5XM3 - chains A and B of the 4 polymer chains in the assembly; structure by X-ray diffraction, 1.70 A resolution.

# Chain A
Name: Glucose dehydrogenase
From: Methylophaga aminisulfidivorans MP
UniProt: A3FJ48 (A3FJ48_9GAMM); residues 1-627 here = UniProt positions 1-627
Chain sequence (627 residues; row label = number of the first residue in the row):
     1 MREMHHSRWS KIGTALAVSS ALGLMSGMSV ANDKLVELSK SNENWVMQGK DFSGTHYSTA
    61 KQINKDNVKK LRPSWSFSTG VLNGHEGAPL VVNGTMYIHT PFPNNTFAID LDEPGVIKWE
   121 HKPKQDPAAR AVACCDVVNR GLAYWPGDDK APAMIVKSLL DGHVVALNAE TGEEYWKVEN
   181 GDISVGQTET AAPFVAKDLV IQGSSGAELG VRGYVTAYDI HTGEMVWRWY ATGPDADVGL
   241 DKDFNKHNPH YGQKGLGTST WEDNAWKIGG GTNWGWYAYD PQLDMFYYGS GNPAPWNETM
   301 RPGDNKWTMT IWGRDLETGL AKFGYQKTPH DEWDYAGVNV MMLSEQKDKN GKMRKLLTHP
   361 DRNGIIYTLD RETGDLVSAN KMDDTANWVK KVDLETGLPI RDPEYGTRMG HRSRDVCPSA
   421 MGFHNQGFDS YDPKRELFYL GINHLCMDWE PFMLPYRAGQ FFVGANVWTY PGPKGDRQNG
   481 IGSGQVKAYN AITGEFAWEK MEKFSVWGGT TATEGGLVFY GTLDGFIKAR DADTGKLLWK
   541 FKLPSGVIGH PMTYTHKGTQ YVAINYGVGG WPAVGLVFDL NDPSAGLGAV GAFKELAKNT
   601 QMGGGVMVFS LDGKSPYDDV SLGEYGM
Disordered / not traced: 1-31
Cystine bridges: Cys134-Cys135, Cys417-Cys446
Bound ions: Mg2+: Glu208, Asn292 (together with pyrroloquinoline quinone)
Ligand contacts: pyrroloquinoline quinone (PQQ): Glu86, Cys134, Cys135, Val138, Arg140, Thr190, Ser205, Gly206, Ala207, Glu208, Thr272, Trp274, Asn292, Asp334, Ala336, Arg362, Asn425, Gln426, Trp507, Gly570, Trp571, Pro572

# Chain B
Name: Methanol dehydrogenase [cytochrome c] subunit 2
From: Methylophaga aminisulfidivorans MP
Notes: EC 1.1.2.7
UniProt: A3FJ51 (A3FJ51_9GAMM); residue numbers follow UniProt; this construct covers 1-90
Chain sequence (90 residues; row label = number of the first residue in the row):
     1 MKLKTIAVAC SALMMLSGAS AVMAYDGTKC KAAGDCWEAK PGFPDKIKGS KYDPKHSEKE
    61 LNKQDAALKA MEKRNAERVE QFKKTGKWVY
Disordered / not traced: 1-24
Cystine bridges: Cys30-Cys36

# How chain A and chain B interact
Residue-residue contacts - 102 pairs, chain A then chain B:
  His163(A) with Tyr90(B), hydrogen bond
  Glu174(A) with Trp88(B)
  Tyr175(A) with Phe82(B); Trp88(B)
  Trp176(A) with Trp88(B), hydrophobic
  Lys177(A) with Trp88(B), hydrogen bond (backbone-side chain); Tyr90(B)
  Val178(A) with Asn75(B); Trp88(B), hydrophobic
  Glu179(A) with Met71(B); Arg74(B), salt bridge; Asn75(B), hydrogen bond (backbone-side chain); Arg78(B), salt bridge; Tyr90(B)
  Gly181(A) with Met71(B)
  Asp182(A) with Ala67(B); Met71(B)
  Val185(A) with Lys63(B); Gln64(B); Ala67(B), hydrophobic
  Gln187(A) with Leu68(B); Met71(B)
  Gly210(A) with Gln64(B), hydrogen bond (backbone-side chain)
  Val211(A) with Gln64(B)
  Arg212(A) with Gln64(B), hydrogen bond (backbone-side chain)
  Tyr214(A) with Leu68(B)
  Tyr218(A) with Asn75(B)
  His221(A) with Phe82(B)
  Thr222(A) with Val79(B); Phe82(B); Trp88(B)
  Gly223(A) with Val79(B)
  Glu224(A) with Val79(B); Lys83(B), salt bridge
  Met225(A) with Glu72(B)
  Arg228(A) with Leu68(B); Glu72(B), salt bridge
  Tyr230(A) with Leu68(B)
  Pro249(A) with Ala33(B)
  His250(A) with Gly34(B)
  Tyr251(A) with Gly34(B)
  Gly252(A) with Ala33(B); Gly34(B)
  Leu256(A) with Ala33(B); Gly34(B)
  Ser259(A) with Asp35(B)
  Thr260(A) with Gly34(B); Asp35(B)
  Glu262(A) with Lys46(B); Ile47(B), hydrogen bond (side chain-backbone); Lys48(B), hydrogen bond (side chain-backbone)
  Asp263(A) with Lys48(B)
  Asn264(A) with Glu58(B), hydrogen bond; Leu61(B)
  Lys267(A) with Leu61(B); Asn62(B), hydrogen bond; Gln64(B), hydrogen bond (backbone-side chain)
  Ile268(A) with His56(B); Leu61(B), hydrophobic; Gln64(B)
  Glu298(A) with Lys40(B), salt bridge
  Thr299(A) with Phe43(B); Ile47(B); Tyr52(B)
  Met300(A) with Ile47(B); His56(B)
  Pro302(A) with Trp37(B), hydrophobic; Ile47(B)
  Gly303(A) with Trp37(B)
  Asp304(A) with Gly34(B); Asp35(B); Cys36(B), hydrogen bond (side chain-backbone); Trp37(B), hydrogen bond (side chain-backbone)
  Lys306(A) with Gly34(B), hydrogen bond (side chain-backbone)
  His330(A) with Tyr25(B); Trp37(B)
  Glu332(A) with Tyr25(B); Lys40(B), salt bridge
  Leu398(A) with Gly27(B); Thr28(B); Cys30(B), hydrophobic; Cys36(B), hydrophobic
  Pro399(A) with Asp26(B)
  Ile400(A) with Asp26(B); Thr28(B)
  Arg401(A) with Tyr25(B); Asp26(B), hydrogen bond (backbone-backbone); Gly27(B)
  Pro403(A) with Tyr25(B)
  Thr407(A) with Lys40(B)
  Arg408(A) with Lys40(B); Phe43(B)
  Met409(A) with Phe43(B); Tyr52(B), hydrophobic
  Met453(A) with Tyr52(B)
  Tyr456(A) with His56(B); Glu60(B); Gln64(B), hydrogen bond
  Arg457(A) with Glu60(B)
  Ala458(A) with Glu60(B), hydrogen bond (backbone-side chain); Lys63(B)
  Phe462(A) with His56(B)
Interface residues without a listed pair, chain A (59 interface residues in all): Asn180, Pro329
Interface residues without a listed pair, chain B (40 interface residues in all): Asp45, Asp53, Pro54, Asp65, Lys69

# Summary
59 residues of chain A face 40 of chain B across their interface, with 16 hydrogen bonds and 6 salt bridges.
Polar contacts include Glu179(A)-Arg74(B), Glu179(A)-Arg78(B) and Glu224(A)-Lys83(B). Chain A binds
pyrroloquinoline quinone. Glu208(A) and Asn292(A) coordinate Mg2+.
Chain A is Glucose dehydrogenase and chain B is Methanol dehydrogenase [cytochrome c] subunit 2, both from
Methylophaga aminisulfidivorans MP; the structure, Crystal Structure of Methanol dehydrogenase from
Methylophaga aminisulfidivorans, was determined by X-ray diffraction.
